PDB entry 2WRG | X-ray diffraction, 3.00 A resolution | chains I and L of the 6 polymer chains in the assembly

[Chain I]
Name: Hemagglutinin HA2 chain
Organism: Influenza A virus (A/BREVIG MISSION/1/1918(H1N1))
UniProtKB: Q9WFX3 (HEMA_I18A0); residues 501-722 here correspond to UniProt positions 345-566 (UniProt number = residue number - 156)
Amino-acid sequence (222 residues; each row starts with the number of its first residue):
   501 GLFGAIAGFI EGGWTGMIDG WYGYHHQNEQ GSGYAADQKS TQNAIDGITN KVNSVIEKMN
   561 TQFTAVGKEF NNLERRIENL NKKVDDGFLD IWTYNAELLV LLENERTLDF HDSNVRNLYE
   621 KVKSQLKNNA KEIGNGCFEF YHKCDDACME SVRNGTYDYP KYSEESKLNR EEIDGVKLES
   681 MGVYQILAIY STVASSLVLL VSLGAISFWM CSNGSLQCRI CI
Unresolved in the structure: 662-722
Curated features (UniProtKB/Swiss-Prot):
  - lipidation (S-palmitoyl cysteine): Cys711, Cys718, Cys721
  - glycosylation: Asn654 (N-linked (GlcNAc...) asparagine)
Disulfides: Cys644-Cys648

[Chain L]
Name: Hemagglutinin HA1 chain
Organism: Influenza A virus (A/BREVIG MISSION/1/1918(H1N1))
UniProtKB: Q9WFX3 (HEMA_I18A0); the construct lacks a stretch of the UniProt sequence and is renumbered around it, so the offset changes along the chain: 5-42 = UniProt 18-55; 44-49 = UniProt 56-61; 50-132 = UniProt 63-145; 133-329 = UniProt 147-343
Amino-acid sequence (326 residues; numbered 5 to 329 plus 2 insertion-coded residues; 1 number in that range is skipped by the numbering (no residue carries it; nothing is unmodelled there); the number before each row is that of its first residue):
     5 DTICIGYHAN NSTDTVDTVL EKNVTVTHSV NLLEDSHN
    44 GKLCKL
   49A K
    50 GIAPLQLGKC NIAGWLLGNP ECDLLLTASS WSYIVETSNS ENGTCYPGDF IDYEELREQL
   110 SSVSSFEKFE IFPKTSSWPN HET
  132A T
   133 KGVTAACSYA GASSFYRNLL WLTKKGSSYP KLSKSYVNNK GKEVLVLWGV HHPPTGTDQQ
   193 SLYQNADAYV SVGSSKYNRR FTPEIAARPK VRDQAGRMNY YWTLLEPGDT ITFEATGNLI
   253 APWYAFALNR GSGSGIITSD APVHDCNTKC QTPHGAINSS LPFQNIHPVT IGECPKYVRS
   313 TKLRMATGLR NIPSRQS
Unresolved in the structure: 329
Differences from the reference sequence: conflict Arg327 (Ile341 in Q9WFX3)
Curated features (UniProtKB/Swiss-Prot):
  - glycosylation (N-linked (GlcNAc...) asparagine): Asn14, Asn15, Asn27, Asn91, Asn290
Disulfides: Cys47-Cys278, Cys59-Cys71, Cys94-Cys139, Cys282-Cys306
Residues lining bound ligands: N-acetylglucosamine (NAG; 2-acetamido-2-deoxy-beta-D-glucopyranose): Asn68, Glu70, Glu90, Asn91, Gly92, Cys94, Arg224

[Chain I / chain L interface]
Contacting residue pairs (13; chain I residue first):
  Asp546(I) - Leu24(L)
  Gly547(I) - Leu24(L)
  Asn550(I) - Thr22(L)
  Asn550(I) - Val23(L)  hydrogen bond (side chain-backbone)
  Asn550(I) - Leu24(L)
  Asn550(I) - Glu25(L)
  Asn550(I) - Lys26(L)
  Lys551(I) - Val23(L)  hydrogen bond (backbone-backbone)
  Glu557(I) - Lys26(L)  salt bridge
  Asn560(I) - Arg311(L)  hydrogen bond
  Phe563(I) - Arg311(L)
  Glu603(I) - Val23(L)
  Phe610(I) - Leu24(L)  hydrophobic
Other interface residues (no listed pair), chain I (11 interface residues in all): Ile548, Ser554

[In short]
11 residues of chain I face 6 of chain L across their interface; the contacts include 3 hydrogen bonds and 1
salt bridge. Among the polar pairs are Glu557(I)-Lys26(L), Asn550(I)-Val23(L) and Asn560(I)-Arg311(L). Ligands
of chain L: N-acetylglucosamine.
Chain I is Hemagglutinin HA2 chain and chain L is Hemagglutinin HA1 chain, both from Influenza A virus
(A/BREVIG MISSION/1/1918(H1N1)); the structure, structure of H1 1918 hemagglutinin with human receptor, was
determined by X-ray diffraction (same publication as 2WRH).
